Entry 6V7E (X-ray diffraction, 1.99 A resolution); this record covers chains A and E of the 3 polymer chains in the assembly.

# Chain A (and E)
Molecule: Arginase-1
Organism: Homo sapiens
Notes: EC 3.5.3.1; chain E of this document is another copy of the same molecule, construct and numbering; everything in this record applies to it too
UniProtKB: P05089 (ARGI1_HUMAN); residues 1-322 here = UniProt positions 1-322
Sequence (322 residues; numbered 1 to 322; the number before each row is that of its first residue):
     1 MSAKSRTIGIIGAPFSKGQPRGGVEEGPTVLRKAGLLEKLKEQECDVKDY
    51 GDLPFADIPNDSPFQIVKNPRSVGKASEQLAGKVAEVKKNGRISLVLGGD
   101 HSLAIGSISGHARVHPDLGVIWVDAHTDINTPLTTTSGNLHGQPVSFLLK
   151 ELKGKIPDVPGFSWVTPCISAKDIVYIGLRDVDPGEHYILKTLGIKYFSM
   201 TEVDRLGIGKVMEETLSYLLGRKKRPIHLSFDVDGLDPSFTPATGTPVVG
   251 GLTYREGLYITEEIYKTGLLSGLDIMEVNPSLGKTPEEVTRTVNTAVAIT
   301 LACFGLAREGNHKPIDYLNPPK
Unresolved in the structure: 1-2, 320-322
Ion coordination: Mn2+ site 1: H101, D124, D128, D232 (together with QRA); Mn2+ site 2: D124, H126, D232, D234 (together with QRA)
Residues lining bound ligands: QRA (3-[(5S,7S,8S)-8-azanyl-8-carboxy-1-azaspiro[4.4]nonan-7-yl]propyl-$l3-oxidanyl-bis(oxidanyl)boranuide): H101, D124, H126, D128, N130, T135, S137, N139, H141, G142, D181, D183, E186, D232, D234, T246, E277
Swiss-Prot annotation at these positions:
  - binding site (Mn(2+)): H101, D124, H126, D128, D232, D234
  - binding site (substrate): H126 to N130, S137 to N139, D183, T246, E277
  - modified residue: K17 (N6-succinyllysine), S62 (Phosphoserine), S72 (Phosphoserine), K75 (N6-succinyllysine), S163 (Phosphoserine), S217 (Phosphoserine)
  - natural variant: I11 (I11T: In ARGIN), G27 (G27D: In ARGIN), G74 (G74V: In ARGIN), A125 (A125V: In ARGIN), T134 (T134I: In ARGIN), G138 (G138V: In ARGIN), R180 (R180T: In ARGIN), G235 (G235R: In ARGIN), R308 (R308Q: In ARGIN)
From the paper describing this entry:
  - binding site for QRA: D181

# Chain A / chain E interface
Pairs across the interface (45; chain A residue first):
  I208(A) - D204(E)
  G209(A) - R205(E)
  Y254(A) - V249(E)
  R255(A) - M200(E)
  R255(A) - V203(E)
  R255(A) - D204(E)  salt bridge
  R255(A) - G250(E)
  R255(A) - G251(E)  hydrogen bond (side chain-backbone)
  R255(A) - L252(E)
  R255(A) - T253(E)
  R255(A) - E256(E)  salt bridge
  Y259(A) - T201(E)
  Y259(A) - D204(E)
  Y259(A) - R205(E)  hydrogen bond
  E262(A) - T201(E)  hydrogen bond
  E263(A) - R205(E)  salt bridge
  K266(A) - R205(E)
  R308(A) - L179(E)
  R308(A) - R180(E)
  R308(A) - D181(E)
  R308(A) - V182(E)
  R308(A) - M200(E)
  R308(A) - T201(E)  hydrogen bond
  R308(A) - D204(E)  salt bridge
  E309(A) - V182(E)
  E309(A) - H187(E)  salt bridge
  E309(A) - K191(E)  salt bridge
  E309(A) - Y197(E)  hydrogen bond
  E309(A) - S199(E)
  G310(A) - V182(E)
  G310(A) - H187(E)  hydrogen bond (backbone-side chain)
  N311(A) - P184(E)
  N311(A) - H187(E)  hydrogen bond (backbone-side chain)
  H312(A) - P184(E)
  H312(A) - H187(E)  hydrogen bond
  H312(A) - Y188(E)
  I315(A) - Y188(E)
  D316(A) - Y188(E)  hydrogen bond
  Y317(A) - T134(E)
  Y317(A) - P184(E)
  Y317(A) - G185(E)
  Y317(A) - Y188(E)  hydrophobic
  L318(A) - L152(E)  hydrophobic
  L318(A) - K155(E)  hydrogen bond (backbone-side chain)
  L318(A) - Y188(E)  hydrophobic
Also at the interface, not in a pair above, chain A (18 interface residues in all): E256
Also at the interface, not in a pair above, chain E (28 interface residues in all): D183, I189, L190

# Summary
The interface between chain A and chain E involves 18 residues on one side and 28 on the other; the contacts
include 10 hydrogen bonds and 6 salt bridges. Polar pairs include R255(A)-D204(E), R255(A)-E256(E) and
E263(A)-R205(E). Ligands of chain A: compound QRA. From the paper: a binding site for QRA at D181(A).
Both chains are Arginase-1 (Homo sapiens). Entry 6V7E (Human Arginase1 Complexed with Bicyclic Inhibitor
Compound 12) was determined by X-ray diffraction together with 6V7C, 6V7D and 6V7F from the same study.
